6YUF - chains D and A of the 6 polymer chains in the assembly; structure by electron microscopy, 3.94 A resolution.

Chain D:
Molecule: Sister chromatid cohesion protein mis4
Source organism: Schizosaccharomyces pombe (strain 972 / ATCC 24843)
UniProt: Q09725 (MIS4_SCHPO); residue numbers follow UniProt; this construct covers 1-1587
Chain sequence (1587 residues; row label = number of the first residue in the row):
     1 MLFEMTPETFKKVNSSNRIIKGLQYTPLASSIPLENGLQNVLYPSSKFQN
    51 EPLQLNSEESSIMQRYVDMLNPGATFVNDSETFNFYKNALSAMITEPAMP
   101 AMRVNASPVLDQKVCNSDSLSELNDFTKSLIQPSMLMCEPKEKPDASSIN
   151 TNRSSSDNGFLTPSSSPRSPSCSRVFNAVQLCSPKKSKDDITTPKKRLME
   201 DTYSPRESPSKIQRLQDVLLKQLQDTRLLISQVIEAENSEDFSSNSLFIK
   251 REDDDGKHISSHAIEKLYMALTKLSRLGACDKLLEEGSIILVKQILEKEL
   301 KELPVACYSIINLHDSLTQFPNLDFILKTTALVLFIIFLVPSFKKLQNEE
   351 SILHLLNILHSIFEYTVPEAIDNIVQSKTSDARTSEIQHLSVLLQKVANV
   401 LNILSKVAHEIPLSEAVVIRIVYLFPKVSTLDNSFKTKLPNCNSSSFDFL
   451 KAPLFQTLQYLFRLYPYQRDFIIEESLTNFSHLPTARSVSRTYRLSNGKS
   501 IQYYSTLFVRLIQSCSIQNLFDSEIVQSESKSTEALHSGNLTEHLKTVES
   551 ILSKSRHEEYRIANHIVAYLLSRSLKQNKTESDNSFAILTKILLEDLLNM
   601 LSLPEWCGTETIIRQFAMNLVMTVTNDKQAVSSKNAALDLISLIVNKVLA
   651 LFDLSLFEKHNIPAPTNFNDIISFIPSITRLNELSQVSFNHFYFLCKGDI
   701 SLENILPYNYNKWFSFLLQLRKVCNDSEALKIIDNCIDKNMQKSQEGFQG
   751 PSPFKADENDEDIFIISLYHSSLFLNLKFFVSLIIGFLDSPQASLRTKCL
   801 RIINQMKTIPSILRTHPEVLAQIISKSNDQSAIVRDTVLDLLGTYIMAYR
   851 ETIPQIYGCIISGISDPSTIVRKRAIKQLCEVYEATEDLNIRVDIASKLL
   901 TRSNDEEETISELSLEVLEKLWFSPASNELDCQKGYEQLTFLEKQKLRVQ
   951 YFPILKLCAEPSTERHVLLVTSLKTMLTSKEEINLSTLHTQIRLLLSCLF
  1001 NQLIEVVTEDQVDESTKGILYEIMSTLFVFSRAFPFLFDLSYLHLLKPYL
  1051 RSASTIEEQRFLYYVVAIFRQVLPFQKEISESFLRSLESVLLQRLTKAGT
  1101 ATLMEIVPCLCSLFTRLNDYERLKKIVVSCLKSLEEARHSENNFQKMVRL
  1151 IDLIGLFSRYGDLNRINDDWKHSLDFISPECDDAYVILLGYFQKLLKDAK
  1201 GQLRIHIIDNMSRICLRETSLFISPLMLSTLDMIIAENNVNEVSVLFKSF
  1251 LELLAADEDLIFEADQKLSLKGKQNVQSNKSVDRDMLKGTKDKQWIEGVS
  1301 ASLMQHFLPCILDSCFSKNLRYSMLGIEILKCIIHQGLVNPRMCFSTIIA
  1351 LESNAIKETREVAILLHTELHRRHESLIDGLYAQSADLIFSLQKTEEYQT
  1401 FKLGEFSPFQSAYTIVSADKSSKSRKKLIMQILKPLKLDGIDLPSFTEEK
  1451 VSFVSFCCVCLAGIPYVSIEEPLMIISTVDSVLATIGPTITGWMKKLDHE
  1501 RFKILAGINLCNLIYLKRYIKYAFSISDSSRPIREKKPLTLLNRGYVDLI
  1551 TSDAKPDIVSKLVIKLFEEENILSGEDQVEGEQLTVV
Unresolved in the structure: 1-208, 303-319, 749-758, 1010-1015, 1277-1292, 1530-1587
Curated features (UniProtKB/Swiss-Prot):
  - modified residue: Ser-183 (Phosphoserine)
From the paper describing this entry:
  - binding site for the 32-nt DNA strand: Arg-874

Chain A:
Molecule: Structural maintenance of chromosomes protein 1
Source organism: Schizosaccharomyces pombe (strain 972 / ATCC 24843)
UniProt: O94383 (SMC1_SCHPO); residue numbers follow UniProt; this construct covers 1-1228
Chain sequence (1228 residues; row label = number of the first residue in the row):
     1 MGRLLRLEVENFKSYRGHQIIGPFEDFTSIIGPNGAGKSNLMDAISFVLG
    51 VKSSHLRSTNVKELIYRGKILQRDNTDFTDSSNPTTAYVKLMYELDNGEQ
   101 REYKRAITPSGATEYKIDEEIVTFSEYCGSLQKENILVRARNFLVFQGDV
   151 ETIASQSPLELSKLVEQISGSLEYKSEYDKSKDEQDKAVNLSAHSFNKKR
   201 GINAELRQYQEQKTEAERYQSQKEKRDSAQLVYLLWKLFHLEKSISSNMA
   251 EVTRLKADSIQLIERRDENTKEIEKLKEKEGSIRRNLLAFDRKVRKQEKL
   301 IASKRPELISIAEKALESKSNLRKIQRKAAEIEKDYSDQASTLQVLENQL
   351 TSLSAAEKEFLKDMQEKEQLKGLRLLPEDKEEYEGLRSEADKLNSNLLFK
   401 LQTLNRNIKVTSQSKDSLTSIVGDLESKIKSLHESVSSLDTERADLLAKI
   451 NEKIESLELEKHDQQKKRLTYSELFHKTQELNEELQSCLQKILEASADRN
   501 ESKQDAKKREALYALKRIYPEVKGRIIDLCTPTQKKYESAIAAALGKNFD
   551 AIVVETQAVAKECIDYIKEQRIGIMTFFPMDTIAASPVNQKFRGTHKGAR
   601 LAIDVLNFESEYERVMISAVGNTLICDSMTVARDLSYNKRLNAKTVTLEG
   651 TVIHKTGLITGGSSNNRSAKHWDDHDFDLLTQTKDRLMHQIGEIEYQKSS
   701 CVITESDTVKLHSLESEISLLKDKYTVVSRSVEDKKKEIGHYESLIKEKQ
   751 PHLSELEMELRNFVKSRDELQIQVEKVEEKIFSGFCKRIGISDIHTYDEI
   801 HRTFTQSFTQKQLEFTKQKSLLENRISFEKQRVSDTRLRLERMHKFIEKD
   851 QESIDNYEQNREALESEVATAEAELELLKEDFASENSKTEKILLAASEKK
   901 LVGKRLVSELTKLSGNITLLESEIDRYVSEWHAILRKCKLEDIDVPLREG
   951 SLTSIPIDDVSNSGDITMGEEPSEPVINFEKFGVEVDYDELDEELRNDGS
  1001 ESMASVLQEKLREYSEELDQMSPNLRAIERLETVETRLAKLDEEFAAARK
  1051 AAKNAKERFNAVKQKRLQKFQAAFSHISEQIDPIYKELTKSPAFPLGGTA
  1101 YLTLDDLDEPYLGGIKFHAMPPMKRFRDMDQLSGGEKTMAALALLFAIHS
  1151 YQPSPFFVLDEIDAALDQTNVTKIANYIRQHASSGFQFVVISLKNQLFSK
  1201 SEALVGIYRDQQENSSRTLSINLEGYVE
Unresolved in the structure: 1, 66-83, 208-1030, 1227-1228
Residues lining bound ligands:
  - ADP / beryllium trifluoride, molecule 1: Lys-13, Ser-14, Asn-34, Gly-35, Ala-36, Gly-37, Lys-38, Ser-39, Asn-40, Arg-57, Glu-63, Leu-64, Ile-65, Gln-147, Asp-1160, Arg-1209
  - ADP / beryllium trifluoride, molecule 2: Lys-1124, Arg-1127, Gln-1131, Leu-1132, Ser-1133, Gly-1134, Gly-1135, Glu-1136
Curated features (UniProtKB/Swiss-Prot):
  - binding site (ATP): Gly-32 to Ser-39

Interface between chain D and chain A:
Contacting residue pairs - 33 pairs, chain D then chain A:
  Ile-1223(D) / Leu-1096(A)  hydrophobic
  Trp-1295(D) / Ala-1093(A)
  Trp-1295(D) / Pro-1095(A)
  Glu-1297(D) / Met-1123(A)
  Gly-1298(D) / Leu-1096(A)
  Gly-1298(D) / Met-1123(A)
  Ser-1302(D) / Leu-1096(A)
  Gln-1305(D) / Thr-1099(A)
  Gln-1305(D) / Tyr-1101(A)  hydrogen bond
  Gln-1336(D) / Arg-1125(A)  hydrogen bond (backbone-side chain)
  Gly-1337(D) / Arg-1125(A)
  Gly-1337(D) / Phe-1126(A)  hydrogen bond (backbone-backbone)
  Asn-1340(D) / Tyr-1101(A)
  Asn-1340(D) / Phe-1126(A)
  Pro-1341(D) / Phe-1126(A)
  Arg-1342(D) / Thr-1103(A)  hydrogen bond
  Arg-1342(D) / Lys-1116(A)
  Met-1343(D) / Tyr-1101(A)  hydrophobic
  Ser-1376(D) / Lys-1116(A)  hydrogen bond (backbone-side chain)
  Leu-1377(D) / His-1118(A)
  Leu-1377(D) / Phe-1126(A)  hydrophobic
  Gly-1380(D) / Asp-1105(A)  hydrogen bond (backbone-side chain)
  Leu-1381(D) / Asp-1105(A)  hydrogen bond (backbone-side chain)
  Gly-1440(D) / Asn-1060(A)  hydrogen bond (backbone-side chain)
  Ile-1441(D) / Asn-1060(A)
  Ser-1481(D) / Val-189(A)
  Ala-1484(D) / Phe-196(A)  hydrophobic
  Ala-1484(D) / Arg-1049(A)  hydrogen bond (backbone-side chain)
  Thr-1485(D) / Arg-1049(A)  hydrogen bond (backbone-side chain)
  Ile-1486(D) / Arg-1049(A)
  Gly-1487(D) / Arg-1049(A)
  Pro-1488(D) / Arg-1049(A)  hydrogen bond (backbone-side chain)
  Thr-1489(D) / Arg-1049(A)
Other interface residues (no listed pair), chain D (31 interface residues in all): Gln-1294, Leu-1338, Val-1339, Asp-1379, Gln-1384, Asp-1439
Other interface residues (no listed pair), chain A (19 interface residues in all): Phe-1059, Leu-1104, Met-1120

Overview:
31 residues of chain D face 19 of chain A across their interface; the contacts include 11 hydrogen bonds.
Among the polar pairs are Gln-1305(D)/Tyr-1101(A), Gln-1336(D)/Arg-1125(A) and Arg-1342(D)/Thr-1103(A). Chain
A binds ADP / beryllium trifluoride. From UniProt: 8 ATP-binding residues on chain A. From the paper: a
binding site for the 32-nt DNA strand at Arg-874(D).
Chain D is Sister chromatid cohesion protein mis4 and chain A is Structural maintenance of chromosomes protein
1, both from Schizosaccharomyces pombe (strain 972 / ATCC 24843); the structure, Cohesin complex with loader
gripping DNA, was determined by electron microscopy.
